7MIR - chains A and C of the 3 polymer chains in the assembly; structure by electron microscopy, 2.50 A resolution.

[Chain A]
Molecule: Calmodulin-dependent glutamylase SidJ
Organism: Legionella pneumophila
Notes: EC 6.-.-.-
Reference sequence: Q5ZTK6 (SIDJ_LEGPH); residue numbers follow UniProt; this construct covers 97-851
Sequence (756 residues; numbered 96 to 851; the number before each row is that of its first residue):
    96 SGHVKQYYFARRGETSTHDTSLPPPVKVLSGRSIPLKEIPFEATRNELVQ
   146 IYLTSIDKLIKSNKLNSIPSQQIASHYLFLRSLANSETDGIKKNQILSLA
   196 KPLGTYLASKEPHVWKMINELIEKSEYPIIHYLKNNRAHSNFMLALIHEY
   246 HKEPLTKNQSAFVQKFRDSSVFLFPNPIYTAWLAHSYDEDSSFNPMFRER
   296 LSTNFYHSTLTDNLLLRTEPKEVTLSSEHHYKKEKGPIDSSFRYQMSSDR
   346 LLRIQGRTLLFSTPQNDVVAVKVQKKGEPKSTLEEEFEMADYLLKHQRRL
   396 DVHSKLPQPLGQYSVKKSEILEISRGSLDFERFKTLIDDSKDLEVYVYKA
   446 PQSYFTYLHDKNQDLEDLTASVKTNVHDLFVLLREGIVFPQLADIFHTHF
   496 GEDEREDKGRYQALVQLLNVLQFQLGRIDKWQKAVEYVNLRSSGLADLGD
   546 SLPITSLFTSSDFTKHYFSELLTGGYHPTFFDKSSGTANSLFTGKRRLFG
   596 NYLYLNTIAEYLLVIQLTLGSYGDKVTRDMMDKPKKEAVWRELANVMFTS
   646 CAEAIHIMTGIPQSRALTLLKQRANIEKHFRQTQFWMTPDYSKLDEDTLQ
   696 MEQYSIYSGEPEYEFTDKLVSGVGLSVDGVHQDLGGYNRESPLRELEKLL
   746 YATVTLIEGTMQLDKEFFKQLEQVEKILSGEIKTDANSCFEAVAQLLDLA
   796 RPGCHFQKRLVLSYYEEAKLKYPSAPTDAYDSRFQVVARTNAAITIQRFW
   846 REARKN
Not modelled in the structure: 96-98, 849-851
Construct notes: expression tag (96)
Metal / ion sites: Mg2+ site 1: N534, D542 (together with ATP); Mg2+ site 2: D542, D545 (together with ATP)
Small-molecule neighbours:
  - adenosine monophosphate (AMP): H492, R500, D502, R505, Y506, Q507, V510, Q517, F518, Q519, L520, G521, N733, R734, E735
  - ATP (adenosine-5'-triphosphate): Q350, G351, R352, T353, K367, K370, E381, R427, L431, Y452, Y532, N534, R536, D542
Curated features (UniProtKB/Swiss-Prot):
  - binding site (Mg(2+)): D542, D545
  - mutagenesis: I841 (I841A: Complete loss of interaction with host calmodulin; in association with A-842), Q842 (Q842A: Complete loss of interaction with host calmodulin; in association with A-841)
From the paper describing this entry:
  - mutagenesis - R522A: abolished catalytic activity on glutamylation of SdeA
  - mutagenesis - R522A: unchanged catalytic activity (adenylation activity towards SdeACore)
  - mutagenesis - H492A: abolished catalytic activity on adenylation
  - mutagenesis - H492A: unchanged binding to ATP
  - mutagenesis - D542A: abolished binding to ATP
  - catalytic residues: R522

[Chain C]
Molecule: Ubiquitinating/deubiquitinating enzyme SdeA
Organism: Legionella pneumophila
Notes: EC 3.4.22.-, 2.3.2.-, 2.4.2.31
Reference sequence: Q5ZTK4 (SDEA_LEGPH); residues 231-1190 here = UniProt positions 231-1190
Sequence (965 residues; numbered 226 to 1190; the number before each row is that of its first residue):
   226 GAMGSGFSLYTDDTVKAAAQYAYDNYLGKPYTGSVESAPANFGGRMVYRQ
   276 HHGLSHTLRTMAYAELIVEEARKAKLRGETLGKFKDGRTIADVTPQELKK
   326 IMIAQAFFVAGRDDEASDAKNYQKYHEQSRDAFLKYVKDNESTLIPDVFK
   376 DQEDVNFYARVIEDKSHDWESTPAHVLINQGHMVDLVRVKQPPESFLQRY
   426 FSSMQRWIGSQATEAVFGIQRQFFHATYEVVAGFDSDNKEPHLVVSGLGR
   476 YVIGEDGQPIREAPKKGQKEGDLKVFPQTYKLKENERLMRVDEFLKLPEI
   526 QNTFPGSGKHLQGGMPGMNEMDYWNRLNSLNRARCENDVDFCLKQLQTAH
   576 DKAKIEPIKQAFQSSKGKERRQPNVDEIAAARIIQQILANPDCIHDDHVL
   626 INGQKLEQQFFRDLLAKCEMAVVGSLLNDTDIGNIDTLMRHEKDTEFHST
   676 NPEAVPVKIGEYWINDQRINNSSGNITQKKHDLIFLMQNDAWYFSRVNAI
   726 AQNRDKGSTFKEVLITTLMTPLTSKALVDTSQAKPPTRLFRGLNLSEEFT
   776 KGLIDQANAMIANTTERLFTDHSPEAFKQIKLNDLSKMSGRTNASTTTEI
   826 KLVKETWDSNVIFEMLDPDGLLHSKQVGRHGEGTESEFSVYLPEDVALVP
   876 VKVTLDGKTQKGENRYVFTFVAVKSPDFTPRHESGYAVEPFLRMQAAKLA
   926 EVKSSIEKAQRAPDLETIFNLQNEVEAVQYSHLSTGYKNFLKNTVGPVLE
   976 NSLSGLMESDTDTLSKALAAFPSDTQWSAFNFEEARQAKRQMDAIKQMVG
  1026 NKVVLDALTQCQDALEKQNIAGALDALKKIPSEKEMGTIRRELREQIQSA
  1076 RQELESLQRAVVTPVVTDEKKVRERYDALIENTSKKITELETGKLPNLDA
  1126 VKKGISNLSNLKQEVTVLRNEKIRMHVGTDKVDFSDVEKLEQQIQVIDTK
  1176 LADAYLLEVTKQISA
Not modelled in the structure: 226-228, 487-504, 856-858, 933-1065, 1087-1098, 1119-1190
Construct notes: expression tag (226-230)
Curated features (UniProtKB/Swiss-Prot):
  - binding site (NAD(+)): R766 to E772, E862
  - modified residue: E860 (5-glutamyl glutamate)
  - mutagenesis: H277 (H277A: Defective in substrate ubiquitination), E340 (E340A: Defective in substrate ubiquitination), H407 (H407A: Defective in substrate ubiquitination), E860 to E862 (Loss of Rab protein ubiquitination activity. This mutant has completely lost its toxicity to yeast and is also defective in inhibiting the secretion of the secreted form of the embryonic alkaline ...), E860 (E860A: Loss of glutamylation)

[Interface between chain A and chain C]
Residue-residue contacts (70; chain A residue first):
  S125(A) - D691(C)  hydrogen bond
  S125(A) - I694(C)
  G126(A) - I694(C)
  R127(A) - Y687(C)  hydrogen bond
  Q166(A) - D372(C)
  H208(A) - K375(C)
  N231(A) - D238(C)  hydrogen bond
  R232(A) - D372(C)  salt bridge
  H243(A) - K883(C)
  H243(A) - T884(C)
  H243(A) - Q885(C)  hydrogen bond (side chain-backbone)
  H243(A) - G887(C)
  L250(A) - Q885(C)
  S255(A) - Q885(C)  hydrogen bond
  Q259(A) - K829(C)
  Q259(A) - E830(C)  hydrogen bond (side chain-backbone)
  Q259(A) - T831(C)  hydrogen bond (side chain-backbone)
  Q259(A) - D833(C)
  K260(A) - E830(C)
  R262(A) - D833(C)  salt bridge
  R262(A) - K883(C)  hydrogen bond (side chain-backbone)
  R262(A) - R890(C)
  R293(A) - Y235(C)
  R293(A) - K569(C)
  E294(A) - T236(C)
  R295(A) - G231(C)  hydrogen bond (backbone-backbone)
  R295(A) - S233(C)  hydrogen bond
  R295(A) - Y235(C)
  R295(A) - T236(C)  hydrogen bond (backbone-side chain)
  R295(A) - Q572(C)
  R295(A) - H575(C)
  R295(A) - D576(C)  salt bridge
  L296(A) - E839(C)
  L296(A) - K877(C)
  L296(A) - V892(C)  hydrophobic
  N299(A) - K826(C)  hydrogen bond
  F300(A) - K826(C)
  E499(A) - R854(C)
  R500(A) - R854(C)
  L516(A) - L827(C)  hydrophobic
  L516(A) - E830(C)
  L516(A) - T831(C)
  Q517(A) - E860(C)
  F518(A) - E824(C)
  F518(A) - K826(C)
  F518(A) - L827(C)
  Q519(A) - E824(C)
  H572(A) - T831(C)
  P573(A) - N714(C)
  T574(A) - T831(C)
  T574(A) - W832(C)
  M696(A) - Y453(C)
  M696(A) - F566(C)  hydrophobic
  Y699(A) - K569(C)
  Y699(A) - Q570(C)
  Y699(A) - T573(C)  hydrogen bond
  S700(A) - R559(C)
  Y702(A) - K569(C)
  S703(A) - D565(C)
  G704(A) - K241(C)
  G704(A) - D565(C)  hydrogen bond (backbone-side chain)
  G704(A) - K569(C)
  E705(A) - K569(C)  hydrogen bond (backbone-side chain)
  E707(A) - K569(C)  salt bridge
  T711(A) - K759(C)
  T711(A) - T762(C)
  Y732(A) - A758(C)  hydrophobic
  Y732(A) - Q851(C)
  N733(A) - Q851(C)
  N733(A) - E860(C)  hydrogen bond (side chain-backbone)
Also at the interface, not in a pair above, chain A (46 interface residues in all): L124, S165, V209, N230, V258, T298, F495
Also at the interface, not in a pair above, chain C (60 interface residues in all): S367, T368, I370, P371, D376, N556, N690, N695, F710, Q757, P760, R763, T879, D881, K886, T894
Interface features reported in the paper:
  - specific contacts: N231(A)-D238(C) (hydrogen bond), R232(A)-D372(C) (hydrogen bond), R262(A)-D833(C), G704(A)-D565(C), E707(A)-K569(C)
  - interface residues, chain A: G704(A), E707(A)
  - interface residues, chain C: D565(C), K569(C), D833(C)

[Summary]
The interface between chain A and chain C involves 46 residues on one side and 60 on the other; the contacts
include 16 hydrogen bonds and 4 salt bridges. Among the polar pairs are R232(A)-D372(C), R262(A)-D833(C) and
R295(A)-D576(C). The authors report hydrogen bonds between N231(A) and D238(C) and R232(A) and D372(C);
contacts between R262(A) and D833(C), G704(A) and D565(C) and E707(A) and K569(C). From the paper: the
catalytic residue R522(A); R522A of chain A abolishes catalytic activity on glutamylation of SdeA; 3
substitutions were tested in all.
Chain A is Calmodulin-dependent glutamylase SidJ and chain C is Ubiquitinating/deubiquitinating enzyme SdeA,
both from Legionella pneumophila; the structure, Cryo-EM structure of SidJ-SdeA-CaM reaction intermediate
complex, was determined by electron microscopy, deposited together with 7MIS.
